Entry 8VYN (electron microscopy, 2.80 A resolution); this record covers chains F and G of the 15 polymer chains in the assembly.

Chain F:
Molecule: 1G2 Fab Heavy Chain
Source organism: Homo sapiens
Notes: antibody fragment or engineered binder
Chain sequence (224 residues; numbered 1 to 217 plus 7 insertion-coded residues; the number before each row is that of its first residue; a row labelled like 35A-35B holds insertion residues (35A, then the next letters in order)):
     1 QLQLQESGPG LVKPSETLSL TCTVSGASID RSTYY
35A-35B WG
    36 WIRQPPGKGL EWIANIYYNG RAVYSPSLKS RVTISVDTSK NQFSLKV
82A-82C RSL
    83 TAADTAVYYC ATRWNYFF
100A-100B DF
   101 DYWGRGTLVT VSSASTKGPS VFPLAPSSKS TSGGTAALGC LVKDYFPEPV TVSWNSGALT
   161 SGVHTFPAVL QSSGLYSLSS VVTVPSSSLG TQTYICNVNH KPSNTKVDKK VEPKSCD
Not modelled in the structure: 112-217
Disulfides: Cys22-Cys92

Chain G:
Molecule: 1G2 Fab Light Chain
Source organism: Homo sapiens
Notes: antibody fragment or engineered binder
Chain sequence (214 residues; row label = number of the first residue in the row; note: 1 number in that range is skipped by the numbering (no residue carries it; nothing is unmodelled there); a row labelled like 27A-27B holds insertion residues (27A, then the next letters in order)):
     1 QSVLTQPPS
    11 ASGTPGQRVT ISCSGSS
27A-27B SN
    28 IETNYVSWYQ QFPGTAPKLL IYRNNQRPSG VPDRFSGSKS GTSASLAISG LRSEDEAEYY
    88 CGTWDDNSWV FGGGTKLTVL GQPKAAPSVT LFPPSSEELQ ANKATLVCLI SDFYPGAVTV
   148 AWKADSSPVK AGVETTTPSK QSNNKYAASS YLSLTPEQWK SHRSYSCQVT HEGSTVEKTV
   208 APTECS
Not modelled in the structure: 107-213
Disulfides: Cys23-Cys88

Chain F / chain G interface:
Pairs across the interface (29; chain F residue first):
  Tyr35(F) - Trp91(G)
  Ile37(F) - Phe98(G)  hydrophobic
  Gln39(F) - Gln38(G)  hydrogen bond
  Gln39(F) - Glu85(G)
  Gln39(F) - Tyr87(G)  hydrogen bond
  Gly44(F) - Tyr87(G)
  Leu45(F) - Pro44(G)  hydrophobic
  Leu45(F) - Tyr87(G)
  Leu45(F) - Phe98(G)  hydrophobic
  Trp47(F) - Ser95(G)
  Trp47(F) - Trp96(G)
  Asn50(F) - Trp91(G)
  Val58(F) - Asn94(G)
  Tyr59(F) - Ser95(G)
  Tyr91(F) - Gln38(G)  hydrogen bond
  Phe99(F) - Tyr49(G)  hydrophobic
  Phe99(F) - Arg50(G)
  Phe100(F) - Leu46(G)  hydrophobic
  Phe100(F) - Tyr49(G)  hydrophobic
  Phe100(F) - Pro55(G)  hydrophobic
  Asp100A(F) - Tyr36(G)
  Asp100A(F) - Trp91(G)
  Asp100A(F) - Trp96(G)
  Phe100B(F) - Tyr36(G)  hydrogen bond (backbone-side chain)
  Phe100B(F) - Trp96(G)  hydrophobic
  Trp103(F) - Ala43(G)  hydrophobic
  Trp103(F) - Pro44(G)
  Trp103(F) - Phe98(G)  hydrophobic
  Gly104(F) - Ala43(G)
Also at the interface, not in a pair above, chain F (20 interface residues in all): Lys43, Glu46, Pro61, Asp101
Also at the interface, not in a pair above, chain G (19 interface residues in all): Gln1, Ser34, Thr42, Gly100

In short:
Chain F and chain G form an interface of 20 and 19 residues respectively, with 4 hydrogen bonds. Polar
contacts include Gln39(F)-Gln38(G), Gln39(F)-Tyr87(G) and Tyr91(F)-Gln38(G).
Chain F is 1G2 Fab Heavy Chain and chain G is 1G2 Fab Light Chain, both from Homo sapiens; the structure,
Soluble ectodomain of human cytomegalovirus (HCMV) glycoprotein B (gB) stabilized in a prefusion-like
conformation in complex ..., was determined by electron microscopy, deposited together with 8VYM.
